PDB entry 8RHN | electron microscopy, 4.50 A resolution (low resolution: residue-level contacts below are approximate; hydrogen-bond / salt-bridge calls are withheld) | chains M and P of the 16 polymer chains in the assembly

Chain M:
Name: ATPase family gene 2 protein homolog A
From: Homo sapiens
Notes: EC 3.6.4.10
Reference sequence: Q8NB90 (AFG2A_HUMAN); numbering as in UniProt (aligned over 1-893)
Chain sequence (920 residues; numbered -26 to 893; the number before each row is that of its first residue; numbers below 1 keep their minus sign (Met-26 is residue -26)):
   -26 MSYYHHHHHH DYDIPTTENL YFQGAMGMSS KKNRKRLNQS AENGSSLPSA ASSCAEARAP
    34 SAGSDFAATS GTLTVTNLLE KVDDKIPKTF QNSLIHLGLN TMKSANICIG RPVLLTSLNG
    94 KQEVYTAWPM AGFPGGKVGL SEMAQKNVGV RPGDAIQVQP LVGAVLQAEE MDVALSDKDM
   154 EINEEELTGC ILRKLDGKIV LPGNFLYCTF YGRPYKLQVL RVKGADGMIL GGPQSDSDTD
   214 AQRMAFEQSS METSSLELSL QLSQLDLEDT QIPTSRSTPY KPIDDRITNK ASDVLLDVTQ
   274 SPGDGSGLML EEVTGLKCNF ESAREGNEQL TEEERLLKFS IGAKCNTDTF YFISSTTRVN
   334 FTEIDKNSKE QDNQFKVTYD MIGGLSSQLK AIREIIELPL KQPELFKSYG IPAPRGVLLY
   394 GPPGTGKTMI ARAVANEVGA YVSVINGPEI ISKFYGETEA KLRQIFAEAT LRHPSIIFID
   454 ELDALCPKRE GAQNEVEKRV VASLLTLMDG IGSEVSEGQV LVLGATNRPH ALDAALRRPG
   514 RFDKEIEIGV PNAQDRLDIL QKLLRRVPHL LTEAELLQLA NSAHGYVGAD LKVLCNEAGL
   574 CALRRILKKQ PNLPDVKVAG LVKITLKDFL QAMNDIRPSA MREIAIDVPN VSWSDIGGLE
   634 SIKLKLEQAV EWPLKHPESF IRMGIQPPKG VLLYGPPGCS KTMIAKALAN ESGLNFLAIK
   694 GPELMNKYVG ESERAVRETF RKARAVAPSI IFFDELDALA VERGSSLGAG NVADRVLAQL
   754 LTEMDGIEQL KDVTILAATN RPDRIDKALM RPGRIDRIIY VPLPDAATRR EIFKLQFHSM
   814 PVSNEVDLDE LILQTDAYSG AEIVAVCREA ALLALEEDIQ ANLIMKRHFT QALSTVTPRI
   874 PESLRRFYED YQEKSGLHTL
Unresolved in the structure: -26 to 348, 875-893
Construct notes: initiating methionine (-26); expression tag (-25 to 0)
Swiss-Prot annotation at these positions:
  - binding site (ATP): Gly394 to Thr401, Gly668 to Thr675
  - modified residue: Thr272 (Phosphothreonine), Ser274 (Phosphoserine), Ser279 (Phosphoserine)
  - cross-link: Lys859 (Glycyl lysine isopeptide (Lys-Gly) (interchain with G-Cter in SUMO2))
  - natural variant: Arg84 (R84Q: In NEDHSB), Ser90 (S90I: In NEDHSB), Ala100 (A100T: In NEDHSB), Gln132 to Leu893 (deletion: In NEDHSB), Thr330 (deletion: In NEDHSB), Ser448 (S448L: In NEDHSB), Val488 (V488L: In NEDHSB), Arg529 (R529Q: In NEDHSB), Trp626 (W626C: In NEDHSB), Asp628 (D628G: In NEDHSB), Arg784 (R784Q: In NEDHSB), Ala844 (A844V: In NEDHSB)
  - mutagenesis: Gly185 (G185E: No effect on protein stability. No effect on interaction with AFG2B), Phe323 (F323I: Reduces protein stability)
From the paper describing this entry:
  - disease-associated variants - G185E: unchanged stability
  - disease-associated variants - A100T (12-20 degC), F323I (12-20 degC), T330DEL (12-20 degC): decreased stability
  - disease-associated variants - T330DEL, D608DEL: decreased binding to SPATA5L1 and CINP

Chain P:
Name: ATPase family gene 2 protein homolog B
From: Homo sapiens
Notes: EC 3.6.4.10
Reference sequence: Q9BVQ7 (AFG2B_HUMAN); residue numbers follow UniProt; this construct covers 1-753
Chain sequence (777 residues; numbered -23 to 753; the number before each row is that of its first residue; numbers below 1 keep their minus sign (Met-23 is residue -23)):
   -23 MDYKDDDDKG GGSENLYFQG AGSTMAPDSD PFPEGPLLKL LPLDARDRGT QRCRLGPAAL
    37 HALGARLGSA VKISLPDGGS CLCTAWPRRD GADGFVQLDP LCASPGAAVG ASRSRRSLSL
    97 NRLLLVPCPP LRRVAVWPVL RERAGAPGAR NTAAVLEAAQ ELLRNRPISL GHVVVAPPGA
   157 PGLVAALHIV GGTPSPDPAG LVTPRTRVSL GGEPPSEAQP QPEVPLGGLS EAADSLRELL
   217 RLPLRYPRAL TALGLAVPRG VLLAGPPGVG KTQLVRAVAR EAGAELLAVS APALQGSRPG
   277 ETEENVRRVF QRARELASRG PSLLFLDEMD ALCPQRGSRA PESRVVAQVL TLLDGASGDR
   337 EVVVVGATNR PDALDPALRR PGRFDREVVI GTPTLKQRKE ILQVITSKMP ISSHVDLGLL
   397 AEMTVGYVGA DLTALCREAA MHALLHSEKN QDNPVIDEID FLEAFKNIQP SSFRSVIGLM
   457 DIKPVDWEEI GGLEDVKLKL KQSIEWPLKF PWEFVRMGLT QPKGVLLYGP PGCAKTTLVR
   517 ALATSCHCSF VSVSGADLFS PFVGDSEKVL SQIFRQARAS TPAILFLDEI DSILGARSAS
   577 KTGCDVQERV LSVLLNELDG VGLKTIERRG SKSSQQEFQE VFNRSVMIIA ATNRPDVLDT
   637 ALLRPGRLDK IIYIPPPDHK GRLSILKVCT KTMPIGPDVS LENLAAETCF FSGADLRNLC
   697 TEAALLALQE NGLDATTVKQ EHFLKSLKTV KPSLSCKDLA LYENLFKKEG FSNVEGI
Unresolved in the structure: -23 to 200, 450-453, 603-615, 747-753
Construct notes: initiating methionine (-23); expression tag (-22 to 0)
Swiss-Prot annotation at these positions:
  - binding site (ATP): Gly241 to Thr248, Gly505 to Thr512
  - modified residue: Met1 (N-acetylmethionine)
  - natural variant: Thr26 (T26A: In NEDHLS), Cys29 (C29G: In NEDHLS), Ala41 (A41P: In NEDHLS), Arg64 (R64W: In NEDHLS), Asp66 (D66Y: In NEDHLS), Phe71 (F71L: In NEDHLS), Pro172 (P172H: In NEDHLS), Gly176 (G176V: In DFNB119), Val245 (V245E: In NEDHLS), Phe360 (F360S: In NEDHLS), Val364 (V364E: In NEDHLS), Thr400 (T400I: In NEDHLS), 9 further natural variant entries in UniProt
From the paper describing this entry:
  - disease-associated variants - A41P, R64W, D66Y: decreased binding to other 55LCC members
  - disease-associated variants - V245E: decreased growth
  - disease-associated variants - I466M, G689V: unchanged stability

Chain M / chain P interface:
Contacting residue pairs (54):
  Leu378(M) - Leu420(P)
  Ser381(M) - Gln427(P)
  Tyr382(M) - Pro386(P)
  Tyr382(M) - Leu420(P)
  Tyr382(M) - Asn426(P)
  Tyr382(M) - Gln427(P)
  Tyr382(M) - Asp428(P)
  Tyr382(M) - Pro430(P)
  Gly383(M) - Met385(P)
  Pro385(M) - Arg413(P)
  Tyr428(M) - Ser273(P)
  Tyr428(M) - Arg315(P)
  Glu432(M) - Gln271(P)
  Glu432(M) - Ser273(P)
  Arg462(M) - Asp306(P)
  Arg462(M) - Cys309(P)
  Arg462(M) - Pro310(P)
  Arg462(M) - Gln311(P)
  Arg462(M) - Ala349(P)
  Asn467(M) - Arg315(P)
  Glu468(M) - Arg315(P)
  Val469(M) - Arg315(P)
  Arg472(M) - Gln271(P)
  Thr479(M) - Pro268(P)
  Thr479(M) - Ala269(P)
  Arg511(M) - Asn345(P)
  Pro512(M) - Ala406(P)
  Lys517(M) - Glu414(P)
  Lys517(M) - Met417(P)
  Lys638(M) - Glu698(P)
  Lys638(M) - Leu702(P)
  Gln641(M) - Gln705(P)
  Trp645(M) - Gln705(P)
  Trp645(M) - Leu709(P)
  His649(M) - Leu709(P)
  Phe653(M) - Leu704(P)
  Met656(M) - Thr668(P)
  Met656(M) - Pro670(P)
  Ile658(M) - Met669(P)
  Ile658(M) - Pro670(P)
  Arg714(M) - Gln445(P)
  Arg714(M) - Pro446(P)
  Arg717(M) - Lys442(P)
  Arg717(M) - Pro446(P)
  Ala720(M) - Lys442(P)
  Lys780(M) - Ser729(P)
  Arg784(M) - Gly508(P)
  Arg784(M) - Ala510(P)
  Arg784(M) - Thr512(P)
  Arg784(M) - Glu565(P)
  Pro785(M) - Asn694(P)
  Arg790(M) - Glu698(P)
  Arg790(M) - Leu701(P)
  Ile791(M) - Glu698(P)
Also at the interface, not in a pair above, chain M (42 interface residues in all): Glu367, Phe379, Ile384, Gly429, Ala475, Asp516, Glu518, Leu740, Glu761, Pro775, Asp776
Also at the interface, not in a pair above, chain P (53 interface residues in all): Glu398, Ala416, Leu421, Asn429, Cys509, Lys511, Ala575, Ala690, Thr697, Glu706, Asp710, Lys727, Leu730

Summary:
The interface between chain M and chain P involves 42 residues on one side and 53 on the other. From the
paper: A100T, F323I and T330DEL of chain M reduce stability; A41P, R64W and D66Y of chain P reduce binding to
other 55LCC members; 11 substitutions were tested in all.
Chain M is ATPase family gene 2 protein homolog A and chain P is ATPase family gene 2 protein homolog B, both
from Homo sapiens; the structure, Structure of the 55LCC ATPase complex, was determined by electron microscopy
(same publication as 8CIH).
